Entry 8CXM (electron microscopy, 3.21 A resolution); this record covers chains Z and R of the 55 polymer chains in the assembly.

# Chain Z (and R)
Name: Flagellin
Organism: Escherichia coli K-12
Notes: chain R of this document is another copy of the same molecule, construct and numbering; everything in this record applies to it too
UniProtKB: P04949 (FLIC_ECOLI); residue numbers follow UniProt; this construct covers 1-498
Chain sequence (498 residues; row label = number of the first residue in the row):
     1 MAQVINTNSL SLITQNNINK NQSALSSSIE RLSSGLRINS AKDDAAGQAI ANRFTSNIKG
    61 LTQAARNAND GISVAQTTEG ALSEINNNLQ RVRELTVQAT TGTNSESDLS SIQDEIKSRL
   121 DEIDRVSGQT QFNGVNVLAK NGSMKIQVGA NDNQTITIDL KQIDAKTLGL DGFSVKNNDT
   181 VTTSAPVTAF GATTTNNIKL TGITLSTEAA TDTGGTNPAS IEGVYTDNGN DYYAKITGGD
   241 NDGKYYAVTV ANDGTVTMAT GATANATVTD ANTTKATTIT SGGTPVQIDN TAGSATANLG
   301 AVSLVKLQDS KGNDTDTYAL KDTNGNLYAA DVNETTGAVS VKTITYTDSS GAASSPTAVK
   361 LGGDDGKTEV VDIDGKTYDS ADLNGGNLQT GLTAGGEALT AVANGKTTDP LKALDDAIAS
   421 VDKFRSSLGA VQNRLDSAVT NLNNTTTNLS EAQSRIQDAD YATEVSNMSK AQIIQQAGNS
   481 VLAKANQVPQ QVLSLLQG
Unresolved in the structure: 1-2, 178-406

# How chain Z and chain R interact
Contacting residue pairs (61):
  Ser34(Z) - Asn6(R)
  Gly35(Z) - Asn6(R)
  Leu36(Z) - Asn6(R)
  Glu79(Z) - Ser40(R)  hydrogen bond
  Glu79(Z) - Ala41(R)  hydrogen bond (side chain-backbone)
  Asn86(Z) - Asn52(R)  hydrogen bond
  Gln90(Z) - Asn52(R)
  Gln90(Z) - Ser56(R)  hydrogen bond (side chain-backbone)
  Arg93(Z) - Ser56(R)
  Arg93(Z) - Ala150(R)  hydrogen bond (side chain-backbone)
  Arg93(Z) - Asn151(R)
  Glu94(Z) - Lys59(R)  salt bridge
  Glu94(Z) - Gln63(R)
  Val97(Z) - Gly60(R)
  Val97(Z) - Gln63(R)
  Val97(Z) - Asn67(R)  hydrogen bond (backbone-side chain)
  Val97(Z) - Gln147(R)
  Val97(Z) - Ala150(R)
  Gln98(Z) - Gln63(R)
  Thr100(Z) - Gln147(R)  hydrogen bond (backbone-side chain)
  Thr101(Z) - Asn67(R)  hydrogen bond
  Thr101(Z) - Lys145(R)
  Thr101(Z) - Gln147(R)
  Gly102(Z) - Lys145(R)  hydrogen bond (backbone-backbone)
  Thr103(Z) - Asp70(R)
  Thr103(Z) - Asn133(R)  hydrogen bond (backbone-side chain)
  Thr103(Z) - Ile146(R)
  Asp409(Z) - Asp152(R)
  Leu411(Z) - Ala150(R)
  Leu411(Z) - Asn151(R)
  Leu411(Z) - Asp152(R)
  Ile418(Z) - Asn52(R)
  Asp422(Z) - Ala49(R)
  Asp422(Z) - Asn52(R)  hydrogen bond
  Arg425(Z) - Ala41(R)
  Arg425(Z) - Gln48(R)
  Gly429(Z) - Ala41(R)
  Gly429(Z) - Lys42(R)
  Gln432(Z) - Ser40(R)
  Gln432(Z) - Lys42(R)
  Asn433(Z) - Lys42(R)  hydrogen bond (side chain-backbone)
  Asp436(Z) - Lys42(R)  salt bridge
  Thr440(Z) - Lys20(R)
  Asn443(Z) - Asn16(R)
  Asn444(Z) - Asn16(R)  hydrogen bond
  Asn444(Z) - Lys20(R)  hydrogen bond
  Thr447(Z) - Leu12(R)
  Thr447(Z) - Ile13(R)
  Ser450(Z) - Leu12(R)
  Glu451(Z) - Ser9(R)
  Ser454(Z) - Thr7(R)
  Asp458(Z) - Val4(R)
  Asp458(Z) - Asn6(R)
  Asp458(Z) - Thr7(R)  hydrogen bond
  Ala459(Z) - Gln3(R)
  Ala459(Z) - Val4(R)
  Asp460(Z) - Gln3(R)
  Tyr461(Z) - Gln3(R)  hydrogen bond (backbone-backbone)
  Tyr461(Z) - Ile5(R)  hydrophobic
  Tyr461(Z) - Val492(R)  hydrophobic
  Val465(Z) - Leu496(R)  hydrophobic
Also at the interface, not in a pair above, chain Z (42 interface residues in all): Leu32, Ser105, Asp108, Lys412, Asp415, Ser426, Ala462
Also at the interface, not in a pair above, chain R (40 interface residues in all): Asn19, Ala45, Thr55, Ala64, Gly71, Met144, Gly149, Asn153, Leu495

# Overview
42 residues of chain Z face 40 of chain R across their interface; the contacts include 16 hydrogen bonds and 2
salt bridges. Polar pairs include Glu94(Z)-Lys59(R), Asp436(Z)-Lys42(R) and Glu79(Z)-Ser40(R).
Both chains are Flagellin (Escherichia coli K-12). Entry 8CXM (Cryo-EM structure of the supercoiled E. coli
K12 flagellar filament core, Normal waveform) was determined by electron microscopy, deposited together with
8CVI, 8CWM and 8CYE.
